7US6 - chains A and C of the 3 polymer chains in the assembly; structure by electron microscopy, 3.80 A resolution.

== Chain A (and C) ==
Protein: Spike glycoprotein
From: unidentified human coronavirus
Notes: fragment: CCoV-HuPn-2018_ Spike glycoprotein; chain C of this document is another copy of the same molecule, construct and numbering; everything in this record applies to it too
UniProtKB: A0A8E6CMP0 (A0A8E6CMP0_9ALPC); numbering as in UniProt (aligned over 205-1392)
Amino-acid sequence (1295 residues; row label = number of the first residue in the row; note: 127 numbers in that range are skipped by the numbering (no residue carries them; nothing is unmodelled there)):
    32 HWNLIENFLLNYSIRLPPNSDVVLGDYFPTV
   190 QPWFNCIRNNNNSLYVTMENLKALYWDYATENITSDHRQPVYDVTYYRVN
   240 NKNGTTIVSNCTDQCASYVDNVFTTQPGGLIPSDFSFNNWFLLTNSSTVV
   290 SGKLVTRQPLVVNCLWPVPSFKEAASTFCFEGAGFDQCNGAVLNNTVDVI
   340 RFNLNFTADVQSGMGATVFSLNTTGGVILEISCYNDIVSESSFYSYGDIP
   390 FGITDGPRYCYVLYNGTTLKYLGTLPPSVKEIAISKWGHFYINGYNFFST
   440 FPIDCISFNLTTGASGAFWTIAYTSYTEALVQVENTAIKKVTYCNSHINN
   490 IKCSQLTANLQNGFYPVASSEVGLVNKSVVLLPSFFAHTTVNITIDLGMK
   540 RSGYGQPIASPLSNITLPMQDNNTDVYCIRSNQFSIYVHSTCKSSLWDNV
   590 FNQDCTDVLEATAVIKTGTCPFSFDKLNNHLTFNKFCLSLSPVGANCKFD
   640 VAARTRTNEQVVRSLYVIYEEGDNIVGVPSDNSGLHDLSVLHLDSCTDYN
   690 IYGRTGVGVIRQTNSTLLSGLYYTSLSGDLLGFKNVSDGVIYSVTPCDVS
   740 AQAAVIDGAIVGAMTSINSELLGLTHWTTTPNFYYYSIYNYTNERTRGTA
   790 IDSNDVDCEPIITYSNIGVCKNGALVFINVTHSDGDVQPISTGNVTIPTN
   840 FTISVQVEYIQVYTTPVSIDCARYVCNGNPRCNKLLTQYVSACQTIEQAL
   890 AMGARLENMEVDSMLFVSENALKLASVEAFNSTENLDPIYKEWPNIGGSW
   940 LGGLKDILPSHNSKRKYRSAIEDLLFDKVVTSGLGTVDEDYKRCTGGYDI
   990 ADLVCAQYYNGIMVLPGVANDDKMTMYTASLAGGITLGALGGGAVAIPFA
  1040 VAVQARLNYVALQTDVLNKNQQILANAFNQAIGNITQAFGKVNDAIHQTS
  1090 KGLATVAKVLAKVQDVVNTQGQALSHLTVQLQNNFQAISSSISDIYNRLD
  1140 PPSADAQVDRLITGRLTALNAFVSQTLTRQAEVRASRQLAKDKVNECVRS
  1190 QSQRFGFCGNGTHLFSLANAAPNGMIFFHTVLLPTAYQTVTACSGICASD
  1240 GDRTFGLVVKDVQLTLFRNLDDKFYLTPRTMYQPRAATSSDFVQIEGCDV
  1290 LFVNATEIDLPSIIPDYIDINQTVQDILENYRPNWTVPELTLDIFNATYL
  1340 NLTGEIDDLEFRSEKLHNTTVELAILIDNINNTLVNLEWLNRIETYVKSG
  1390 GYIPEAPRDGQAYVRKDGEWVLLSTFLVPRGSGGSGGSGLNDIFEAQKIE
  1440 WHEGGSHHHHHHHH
Not modelled in the structure: 190-232, 379-382, 452-454, 670-677, 782-794, 970-977, 1082-1091, 1239-1241, 1304-1453
Disulfide bonds: Cys250-Cys254, Cys303-Cys327, Cys318-Cys444, Cys372-Cys399, Cys483-Cys492, Cys567-Cys626, Cys581-Cys594, Cys609-Cys636, Cys685-Cys736, Cys797-Cys809, Cys860-Cys882, Cys865-Cys871, Cys983-Cys994, Cys1186-Cys1197, Cys1236-Cys1287
Glycans and other covalent adducts: N-acetylglucosamine (NAG) linked to Asn42, Asn242, Asn249, Asn344, Asn361, Asn404, Asn448, Asn515, Asn531, Asn553, Asn561, Asn703, Asn724, Asn779, Asn818, Asn833, Asn839, Asn920, Asn1073, Asn1199, Asn1293; glycan linked to Asn284
Construct notes: expression tag (32-62, 190-204, 1393-1453); conflict Met207 (Leu in A0A8E6CMP0), Glu208 (Gly in A0A8E6CMP0), Asn209 (Asp in A0A8E6CMP0), 23 further conflict positions vs the reference (A0A8E6CMP0) not listed
Reported in the primary citation:
  - post-translational modification sites: Asn404, Asn561

== How chain A and chain C interact ==
Residue-residue contacts - 120 pairs, chain A then chain C:
  Ser493(A) - Val879(C)
  Gln494(A) - Val879(C)
  Gln494(A) - Gln883(C)  hydrogen bond (backbone-side chain)
  Leu495(A) - Thr876(C)
  Leu495(A) - Val879(C)  hydrophobic
  Pro505(A) - Asp859(C)
  Phe524(A) - Thr393(C)
  Phe524(A) - Gly395(C)
  Phe524(A) - Pro416(C)  hydrophobic
  Arg569(A) - Tyr410(C)
  Thr606(A) - Leu1138(C)
  Pro610(A) - Ile1127(C)  hydrophobic
  Phe611(A) - Arg1137(C)
  Phe611(A) - Leu1138(C)
  Ser612(A) - Arg1137(C)  hydrogen bond (backbone-backbone)
  Ser612(A) - Asp1139(C)
  Lys615(A) - Tyr1135(C)
  Lys615(A) - Asn1136(C)
  Lys615(A) - Arg1137(C)
  Asn618(A) - Asn1136(C)  hydrogen bond (side chain-backbone)
  Leu620(A) - Asn1136(C)
  Thr694(A) - Ser1132(C)  hydrogen bond (backbone-side chain)
  Thr694(A) - Asn1136(C)
  Gly695(A) - Ser1132(C)
  Arg700(A) - Gly986(C)
  Thr702(A) - Gly986(C)
  Thr702(A) - Tyr987(C)
  Thr702(A) - Asp988(C)
  Tyr712(A) - Ile989(C)  hydrophobic
  Leu715(A) - Leu992(C)  hydrophobic
  Leu715(A) - Thr1117(C)
  Leu715(A) - Val1118(C)
  Leu715(A) - Gln1121(C)  hydrogen bond (backbone-side chain)
  Ser716(A) - Asn999(C)
  Ser716(A) - Thr1117(C)
  Ser716(A) - Leu1120(C)
  Ser716(A) - Gln1121(C)
  Gly717(A) - Gln1121(C)
  Leu720(A) - Ile989(C)
  Leu720(A) - Ala990(C)
  Gly721(A) - Ile989(C)
  Ser732(A) - Gly986(C)
  Ser732(A) - Asp988(C)
  Thr734(A) - Tyr998(C)
  Pro735(A) - Tyr998(C)  hydrophobic
  Asp737(A) - Arg862(C)  salt bridge
  Val738(A) - Arg862(C)
  Val738(A) - Tyr997(C)
  Ser739(A) - Asp859(C)  hydrogen bond
  Ser739(A) - Arg862(C)  hydrogen bond
  Ser739(A) - Tyr997(C)  hydrogen bond (backbone-side chain)
  Ser739(A) - Met1002(C)
  Ser755(A) - Tyr980(C)
  Ser755(A) - Lys981(C)
  Ser755(A) - Tyr997(C)
  Thr768(A) - Lys981(C)
  Thr769(A) - Lys981(C)  hydrogen bond (backbone-side chain)
  Pro770(A) - Lys981(C)  hydrogen bond (backbone-side chain)
  Asn771(A) - Glu978(C)
  Asn771(A) - Tyr980(C)  hydrogen bond (backbone-backbone)
  Asn771(A) - Lys981(C)
  Phe772(A) - Tyr980(C)  hydrophobic
  Phe772(A) - Lys981(C)
  Phe772(A) - Tyr997(C)
  Tyr773(A) - Lys981(C)
  Tyr803(A) - Leu1004(C)  hydrophobic
  Ser804(A) - Pro1005(C)
  Ile817(A) - Lys1012(C)  hydrogen bond (backbone-side chain)
  Val819(A) - Phe905(C)  hydrophobic
  Val819(A) - Val906(C)  hydrophobic
  Val819(A) - Lys1012(C)
  Thr820(A) - Phe905(C)
  Thr820(A) - Val906(C)  hydrogen bond (backbone-backbone)
  His821(A) - Val906(C)
  Ser822(A) - Phe905(C)
  Ser822(A) - Val906(C)  hydrogen bond (backbone-backbone)
  Ser822(A) - Ser907(C)
  Asp823(A) - Leu1029(C)
  Gly824(A) - Leu1029(C)
  Asp825(A) - Leu1029(C)
  Gln827(A) - Gly1023(C)
  Gln827(A) - Ile1024(C)
  Gln827(A) - Leu1026(C)
  Gln827(A) - Arg1045(C)  hydrogen bond
  Pro828(A) - Ala1044(C)
  Pro828(A) - Arg1045(C)
  Pro828(A) - Tyr1048(C)  hydrophobic
  Ile829(A) - Ile1036(C)  hydrophobic
  Thr831(A) - Tyr929(C)
  Asn833(A) - Ala1028(C)
  Thr835(A) - Leu1029(C)  hydrogen bond (side chain-backbone)
  Thr835(A) - Gly1030(C)
  Ala1100(A) - Met891(C)
  Ala1100(A) - Arg894(C)
  Ala1100(A) - Leu895(C)  hydrophobic
  Ala1100(A) - Met898(C)  hydrophobic
  Lys1101(A) - Leu895(C)
  Asp1104(A) - Met891(C)
  Asp1104(A) - Leu895(C)
  Leu1178(A) - Gln1177(C)
  Gln1192(A) - Gln1192(C)  hydrogen bond
  Arg1193(A) - Asp1181(C)  salt bridge
  Arg1193(A) - Glu1185(C)  salt bridge
  Arg1193(A) - Arg1193(C)
  Phe1194(A) - Asn1184(C)
  Phe1194(A) - Arg1188(C)
  Gly1195(A) - Asn1184(C)
  Tyr1226(A) - Leu1029(C)
  Val1248(A) - Leu1051(C)
  Lys1249(A) - Asp1280(C)  salt bridge
  Val1251(A) - Asn1047(C)
  Val1251(A) - Leu1051(C)  hydrophobic
  Gln1252(A) - Tyr1048(C)
  Arg1268(A) - Tyr1048(C)  hydrogen bond
  Val1282(A) - Leu1051(C)  hydrophobic
  Val1282(A) - Arg1274(C)
  Ile1284(A) - Thr1053(C)
  Ile1284(A) - Val1055(C)  hydrophobic
  Cys1287(A) - Val1055(C)
  Asp1288(A) - Val1055(C)
Other interface residues (no listed pair), chain A (94 interface residues in all): Val294, Ala507, Ser523, Ala526, Asn571, Cys609, Glu660, Leu707, Ser708, Gly709, Ser714, Ile730, Tyr731, Ile756, Asn805, Val826, Val834, Lys1097, Gln1164, Thr1167, Val1247, Ser1279, Gly1286, Leu1290
Other interface residues (no listed pair), chain C (91 interface residues in all): Ser286, Asp394, Pro396, Tyr398, Thr413, Asn474, Asn897, Ser902, Leu904, Trp932, Asp979, Thr984, Gly985, Ala995, Gly1000, Gly1006, Gly1027, Ala1041, Ser1114, Ser1130, Ser1163, Thr1167, Ser1189, Ser1279

== Summary ==
94 residues of chain A face 91 of chain C across their interface; the contacts include 18 hydrogen bonds and 4
salt bridges. Among the polar pairs are Asp737(A)-Arg862(C), Arg1193(A)-Asp1181(C) and Arg1193(A)-Glu1185(C).
N-acetylglucosamine is covalently linked to Asn42(A), Asn242(A), Asn249(A), Asn344(A), Asn361(A) and Asn404(A)
and 15 more. From the paper: modification sites Asn404(A) and Asn561(A).
Chain A and chain C are both Spike glycoprotein (unidentified human coronavirus); the structure, Structure of
the human coronavirus CCoV-HuPn-2018 spike glycoprotein with domain 0 in the proximal conformation, was
determined by electron microscopy, deposited together with 7U0L, 7US9, 7USA and 7USB.
